Entry 8DAB (X-ray diffraction, 1.13 A resolution); this record covers chains A and B.

== Chain A ==
Name: Immunoglobulin G-binding protein A
Organism: Staphylococcus aureus
Reference sequence: P38507 (SPA_STAAU); residues 2-58 here correspond to UniProt positions 213-269 (UniProt number = residue number + 211)
Chain sequence (67 residues; numbered 0 to 66; the number before each row is that of its first residue; numbering starts at 0):
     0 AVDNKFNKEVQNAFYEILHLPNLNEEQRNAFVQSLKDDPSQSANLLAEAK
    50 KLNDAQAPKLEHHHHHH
Unresolved in the structure: 0-6, 59-66
Modified / non-standard residues: K35, K49, K50, K58 (N-dimethyl-lysine; MLY)
Differences from the reference sequence: expression tag (0-1, 59-66); engineered mutation V9 (Gln220 in P38507), A29 (Gly240 in P38507), V31 (Ile242 in P38507)

== Chain B ==
Name: Affibody LL2.IVVY
Organism: synthetic construct
Notes: antibody fragment or engineered binder
Chain sequence (67 residues; each row starts with the number of its first residue; numbering starts at 0):
     0 AVDNKFNKEISVAGREIVTLPNLNDPQKKAFVYSLWDDPSQSANLLAEAK
    50 KLNDAQAPKLEHHHHHH
Unresolved in the structure: 0-2, 58-66
Modified / non-standard residues: K27 (N-dimethyl-lysine; MLY); K49 (N-dimethyl-lysine; MLY); K50 (N-dimethyl-lysine; MLY)

== How chain A and chain B interact ==
Pairs across the interface - 37 pairs, chain A then chain B:
  K7(A) - Y32(B)
  V9(A) - W35(B)  hydrophobic
  Q10(A) - Y32(B)
  Q10(A) - W35(B)
  Q10(A) - D36(B)
  N11(A) - K28(B)
  N11(A) - Y32(B)  hydrogen bond
  F13(A) - I9(B)  hydrophobic
  F13(A) - V31(B)  hydrophobic
  F13(A) - W35(B)  hydrophobic
  Y14(A) - D24(B)
  Y14(A) - K28(B)
  Y14(A) - V31(B)  hydrophobic
  L17(A) - S10(B)
  L17(A) - G13(B)
  L17(A) - R14(B)  hydrogen bond (backbone-side chain)
  L17(A) - V17(B)
  L17(A) - V31(B)  hydrophobic
  H18(A) - R14(B)  hydrogen bond (backbone-side chain)
  H18(A) - V17(B)
  L19(A) - R14(B)
  P20(A) - R14(B)
  E24(A) - K7(B)
  E24(A) - V11(B)
  R27(A) - S10(B)  hydrogen bond
  R27(A) - V11(B)
  R27(A) - R14(B)
  N28(A) - K7(B)
  N28(A) - S10(B)  hydrogen bond
  V31(A) - S10(B)
  Q32(A) - N3(B)
  Q32(A) - N6(B)  hydrogen bond
  L34(A) - W35(B)  hydrophobic
  K35(A) - N6(B)
  K35(A) - I9(B)
  K35(A) - W35(B)
  K35(A) - P38(B)
Interface residues without a listed pair, chain B (18 interface residues in all): K27, L34
From the paper, about this interface:
  - specific contacts: N11(A)-Y32(B) (hydrogen bond)
  - interface residues, chain A: F13(A)

== In short ==
Chain A and chain B form an interface of 17 and 18 residues respectively; the contacts include 6 hydrogen
bonds. Among the polar pairs are N11(A)-Y32(B), L17(A)-R14(B) and H18(A)-R14(B). The authors report a hydrogen
bond between N11(A) and Y32(B). The paper reports the interface residue F13(A).
Chain A is Immunoglobulin G-binding protein A (Staphylococcus aureus) and chain B is Affibody LL2.IVVY
(synthetic construct); the structure, Coevolved affibody-Z domain pair LL2.c17, was determined by X-ray
diffraction together with 8DA3, 8DA4, 8DA5, 8DA6, 8DA7, 8DA8 and 3 further entries from the same study.
